Entry 4U3J (X-ray diffraction, 2.81 A resolution); this record covers chains B and C of the 3 polymer chains in the assembly.

Chain B:
Protein: Tubulin beta chain
Source organism: Saccharomyces cerevisiae
UniProt: P02557 (TBB_YEAST); residues 1-457 here = UniProt positions 1-457
Amino-acid sequence (463 residues; each row starts with the number of its first residue):
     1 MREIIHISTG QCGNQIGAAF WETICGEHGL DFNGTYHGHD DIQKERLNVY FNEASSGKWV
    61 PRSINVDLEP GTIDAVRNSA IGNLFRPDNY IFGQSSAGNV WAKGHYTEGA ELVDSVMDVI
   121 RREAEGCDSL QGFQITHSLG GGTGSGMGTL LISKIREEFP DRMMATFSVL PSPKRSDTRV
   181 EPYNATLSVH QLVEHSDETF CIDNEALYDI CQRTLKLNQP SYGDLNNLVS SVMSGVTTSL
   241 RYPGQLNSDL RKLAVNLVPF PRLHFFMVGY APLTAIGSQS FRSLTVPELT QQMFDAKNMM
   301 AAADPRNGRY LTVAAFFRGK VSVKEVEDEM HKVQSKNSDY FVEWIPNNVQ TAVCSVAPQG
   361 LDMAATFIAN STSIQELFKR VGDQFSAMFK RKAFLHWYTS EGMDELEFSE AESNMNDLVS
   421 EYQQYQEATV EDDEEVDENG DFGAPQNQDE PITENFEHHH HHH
Unresolved in the structure: 175-177, 213-214, 217-218, 276-281, 431-463
Sequence notes: engineered mutation Arg175 (Thr in P02557), Arg179 (Val in P02557); expression tag (458-463)
Ligand contacts: GTP (guanosine-5'-triphosphate): Gly10, Gln11, Cys12, Gln15, Ile16, Asp67, Ser96, Ala97, Gly98, Asn99, Ser138, Gly140, Gly141, Gly142, Thr143, Gly144, Val169, Pro171, Glu181, Asn204, Leu207, Tyr222, Leu225, Asn226, Val229
Curated features (UniProtKB/Swiss-Prot):
  - binding site (GTP): Gln11, Glu69, Ser138, Gly142, Thr143, Gly144, Asn204, Asn226
  - binding site (Mg(2+)): Glu69
  - modified residue (Phosphoserine): Ser278, Ser280
  - mutagenesis: Val100 (V100N: Becomes sensitive to rhizoxin), Lys390 (K390Q: Decreased microtubule stability), Glu421 (E421K: Increased microtubule polymerization and depolymerization rates. Increased microtubule stability. Decreased kinesin KIP3 subcellular location at microtubule plus ends)

Chain C:
Protein: Protein STU2
Source organism: Saccharomyces cerevisiae
Notes: fragment: TOG2 domain
UniProt: P46675 (STU2_YEAST); residues 318-560 here = UniProt positions 318-560
Amino-acid sequence (249 residues; numbered 318 to 566; the number before each row is that of its first residue):
   318 MLPEETILDK LPKDFQERIT SSKWKDRVEA LEEFWDSVLS QTKKLKSTSQ NYSNLLGIYG
   378 HIIQKDANIQ AVALAAQSVE LICDKLKTPG FSKDYVSLVF TPLLDRTKEK KPSVIEAIRK
   438 ALLTICKYYD PLASSGRNED MLKDILEHMK HKTPQIRMEC TQLFNASMKE EKDGYSTLQR
   498 YLKDEVVPIV IQIVNDTQPA IRTIGFESFA ILIKIFGMNT FVKTLEHLDN LKRKKIEETV
   558 KTLHHHHHH
Unresolved in the structure: 318, 560-566
Sequence notes: expression tag (561-566)
Reported in the primary citation:
  - mutagenesis - R519A: unchanged growth

Chain B / chain C interface:
Contacting residue pairs (20; chain B residue first):
  Tyr106(B) - Asn385(C)  hydrogen bond (backbone-side chain)
  Tyr106(B) - Ile386(C)  hydrophobic
  Tyr106(B) - Lys428(C)
  Thr107(B) - Trp341(C)
  Glu108(B) - Trp341(C)
  Ala110(B) - Ala384(C)
  Glu111(B) - Ser339(C)
  Glu111(B) - Trp341(C)
  Lys154(B) - Lys425(C)
  Glu157(B) - Lys425(C)
  Glu157(B) - Thr470(C)  hydrogen bond (backbone-side chain)
  Pro160(B) - Lys469(C)
  Pro160(B) - Pro471(C)
  His195(B) - Lys427(C)
  Ser400(B) - Trp341(C)
  Glu401(B) - Trp341(C)
  Glu401(B) - Gln387(C)
  Gly402(B) - Gln387(C)
  Gly402(B) - Lys428(C)  hydrogen bond (backbone-side chain)
  Glu407(B) - Lys428(C)  salt bridge
Interface residues without a listed pair, chain B (14 interface residues in all): Asp114
Interface residues without a listed pair, chain C (13 interface residues in all): Arg344
Interface features reported in the paper:
  - interface residues, chain C: Trp341(C)

In short:
14 residues of chain B face 13 of chain C across their interface, with 3 hydrogen bonds and 1 salt bridge.
Polar contacts include Glu407(B)-Lys428(C), Tyr106(B)-Asn385(C) and Glu157(B)-Thr470(C). Ligands of chain B:
GTP. From the paper: R519A of chain C leaves growth unchanged; the interface residue Trp341(C).
Chain B is Tubulin beta chain and chain C is Protein STU2, both from Saccharomyces cerevisiae; the structure,
TOG2:alpha/beta-tubulin complex, was determined by X-ray diffraction.
